7N19 - chains B and C of the 3 polymer chains in the assembly; structure by X-ray diffraction, 2.38 A resolution.

== Chain B ==
Protein: HLA class II histocompatibility antigen DR beta chain
Source organism: Homo sapiens
UniProt: Q5Y7D1 (Q5Y7D1_HUMAN); residues 4-190 here correspond to UniProt positions 33-219 (UniProt number = residue number + 29)
Chain sequence (189 residues; numbered 4 to 192; the number before each row is that of its first residue):
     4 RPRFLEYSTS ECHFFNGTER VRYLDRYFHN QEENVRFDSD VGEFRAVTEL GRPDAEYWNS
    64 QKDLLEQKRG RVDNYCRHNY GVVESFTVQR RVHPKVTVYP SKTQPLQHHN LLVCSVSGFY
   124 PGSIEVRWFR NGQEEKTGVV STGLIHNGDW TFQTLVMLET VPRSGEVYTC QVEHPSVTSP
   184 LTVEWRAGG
Not modelled in the structure: 191-192
Cystine bridges: C15-C79, C117-C173
Covalently attached groups: N-acetylglucosamine (NAG) linked to N19
Differences from the reference sequence: expression tag (191-192)

== Chain C ==
Protein: HST4 peptide
Source organism: synthetic construct
Chain sequence (14 residues; each row starts with the number of its first residue):
     1 GGIGSDNKVT RRGG
Not modelled in the structure: 14

== Interface between chain B and chain C ==
Pairs across the interface (36):
  E9(B) - R11(C)  salt bridge
  S11(B) - K8(C)
  T12(B) - K8(C)
  S13(B) - D6(C)  hydrogen bond
  S13(B) - K8(C)  hydrogen bond
  Y26(B) - D6(C)  hydrogen bond
  D28(B) - D6(C)
  D28(B) - N7(C)
  D28(B) - K8(C)  salt bridge
  Y30(B) - N7(C)
  Y30(B) - K8(C)
  Y30(B) - V9(C)  hydrogen bond (side chain-backbone)
  Y30(B) - R11(C)
  F31(B) - R11(C)
  N37(B) - R11(C)  hydrogen bond
  V38(B) - R11(C)
  D57(B) - R11(C)  salt bridge
  D57(B) - R12(C)  hydrogen bond (side chain-backbone)
  Y60(B) - R12(C)
  W61(B) - V9(C)
  W61(B) - T10(C)  hydrogen bond (side chain-backbone)
  W61(B) - R11(C)
  L67(B) - V9(C)  hydrophobic
  Q70(B) - N7(C)  hydrogen bond
  K71(B) - D6(C)  salt bridge
  K71(B) - N7(C)  hydrogen bond (side chain-backbone)
  R74(B) - D6(C)  salt bridge
  R74(B) - N7(C)  hydrogen bond
  Y78(B) - G4(C)
  Y78(B) - S5(C)
  Y78(B) - D6(C)
  H81(B) - G2(C)  hydrogen bond (side chain-backbone)
  N82(B) - I3(C)
  N82(B) - G4(C)  hydrogen bond (side chain-backbone)
  V85(B) - I3(C)  hydrophobic
  V86(B) - I3(C)  hydrophobic
Also at the interface, not in a pair above, chain B (24 interface residues in all): F47, P56

== Summary ==
The interface between chain B and chain C involves 24 residues on one side and 11 on the other; the contacts
include 12 hydrogen bonds and 5 salt bridges. Polar pairs include E9(B)-R11(C), D28(B)-K8(C) and
D57(B)-R11(C). N-acetylglucosamine is covalently linked to N19(B).
Chain B is HLA class II histocompatibility antigen DR beta chain (Homo sapiens) and chain C is HST4 peptide
(synthetic construct); the structure, DR3 in complex with Aspergillus nidulans NAD-dependent histone
deacetylase hst4 peptide, was determined by X-ray diffraction.
